PDB entry 7N8Q | X-ray diffraction, 2.90 A resolution | chains G and N of the 4 polymer chains in the assembly

== Chain G ==
Molecule: clade A/E 93TH057 HIV-1 gp120 core
From: Human immunodeficiency virus 1
Reference sequence: A0A0M3KKW9 (A0A0M3KKW9_9HIV1); the author numbering skips numbers that UniProt does not, so the offset changes along the chain: 44-124 = UniProt 1-81; 198-299 = UniProt 82-183; 316-355 = UniProt 184-223; 357-396 = UniProt 224-263; 1 more segments
Amino-acid sequence (355 residues; numbered 42 to 492; 96 numbers in that range are skipped by the numbering (no residue carries them; nothing is unmodelled there); the number before each row is that of its first residue):
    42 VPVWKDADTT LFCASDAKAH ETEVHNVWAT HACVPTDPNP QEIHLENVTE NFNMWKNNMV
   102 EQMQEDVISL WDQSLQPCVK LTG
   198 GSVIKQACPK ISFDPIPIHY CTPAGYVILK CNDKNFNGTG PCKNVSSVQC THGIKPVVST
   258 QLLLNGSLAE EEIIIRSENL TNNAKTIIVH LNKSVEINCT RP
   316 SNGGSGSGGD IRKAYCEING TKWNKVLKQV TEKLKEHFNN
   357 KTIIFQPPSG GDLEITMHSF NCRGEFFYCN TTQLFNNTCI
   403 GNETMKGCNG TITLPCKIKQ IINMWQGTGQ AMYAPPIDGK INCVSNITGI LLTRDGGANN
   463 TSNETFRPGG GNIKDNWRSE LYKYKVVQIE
Disordered / not traced: 42, 316-325, 403-408
Differences from the reference sequence: expression tag (42-43); engineered mutation Ser375 (His242 in A0A0M3KKW9)
Disulfide bonds: Cys54-Cys74, Cys119-Cys205, Cys218-Cys247, Cys228-Cys239, Cys296-Cys331, Cys378-Cys445, Cys385-Cys418, Cys395-Cys410
Covalently attached groups: N-acetylglucosamine (NAG) linked to Asn234, Asn241, Asn262, Asn276, Asn289, Asn295, Asn334, Asn386, Asn448

== Chain N ==
Molecule: M48U1 CD4 mimetic peptide
Amino-acid sequence (28 residues; each row starts with the number of its first residue; note: 6 numbers in that range are skipped by the numbering (no residue carries them; nothing is unmodelled there)):
     1 XNLHFCQLRC KSLGLLGRCA PT
    29 XCACVX
Modified / non-standard residues: MPT (beta-mercaptopropionic acid) at position 1, U2X (O-(cyclohexylmethyl)-L-tyrosine) at position 29, NH2 (amino group) at position 34; Pro21 (D-proline; DPR)
Disulfide bonds: Cys6-Cys30, Cys10-Cys32
Covalently attached groups: covalent link MPT_1-Cys19; covalent link Thr22-U2X_29

== Chain G / chain N interface ==
Pairs across the interface (34):
  Val255(G) with U2X_29(N)
  Ser256(G) with U2X_29(N)
  Asn280(G) with Arg18(N), hydrogen bond (backbone-side chain)
  Ala281(G) with Arg18(N)
  Ser365(G) with Leu15(N); Cys32(N)
  Gly366(G) with Ala31(N); Cys32(N)
  Gly367(G) with Cys30(N); Ala31(N); Cys32(N)
  Asp368(G) with Arg9(N), salt bridge; U2X_29(N); Cys30(N), hydrogen bond (side chain-backbone)
  Glu370(G) with U2X_29(N)
  Ile371(G) with Cys30(N); Ala31(N), hydrophobic
  Ser375(G) with U2X_29(N)
  Phe376(G) with U2X_29(N)
  Phe382(G) with U2X_29(N)
  Asn425(G) with U2X_29(N)
  Met426(G) with Thr22(N), hydrogen bond (backbone-side chain); U2X_29(N)
  Trp427(G) with Thr22(N); U2X_29(N)
  Gly429(G) with Thr22(N)
  Thr430(G) with MPT_1(N); Asn2(N); Thr22(N)
  Gly472(G) with Ala20(N)
  Gly473(G) with Ala20(N); U2X_29(N)
  Asn474(G) with Ala20(N); Pro21(N)
Also at the interface, not in a pair above, chain G (27 interface residues in all): Trp112, Thr257, Asn377, Ile424, Gln428, Ile475
Also at the interface, not in a pair above, chain N (13 interface residues in all): Leu13

== In short ==
The interface between chain G and chain N involves 27 residues on one side and 13 on the other, with 3
hydrogen bonds and 1 salt bridge. Polar pairs include Asp368(G)-Arg9(N), Asn280(G)-Arg18(N) and
Asp368(G)-Cys30(N).
Here chain G is clade A/E 93TH057 HIV-1 gp120 core (Human immunodeficiency virus 1) and chain N is M48U1 CD4
mimetic peptide. Entry 7N8Q (Rhesusized RV305 DH677.3 Fab bound to Clade A/E 93TH057 HIV-1 gp120 core) was
determined by X-ray diffraction.
